PDB entry 3KXF | X-ray diffraction, 3.10 A resolution | chains A and B of the 5 polymer chains in the assembly

[Chain A]
Protein: HLA class I histocompatibility antigen, B-35 alpha chain
Organism: Homo sapiens
Notes: fragment: residues in UNP 25-300
Reference sequence: P30685 (1B35_HUMAN); residues 1-276 here correspond to UniProt positions 25-300 (UniProt number = residue number + 24)
Chain sequence (276 residues; row label = number of the first residue in the row):
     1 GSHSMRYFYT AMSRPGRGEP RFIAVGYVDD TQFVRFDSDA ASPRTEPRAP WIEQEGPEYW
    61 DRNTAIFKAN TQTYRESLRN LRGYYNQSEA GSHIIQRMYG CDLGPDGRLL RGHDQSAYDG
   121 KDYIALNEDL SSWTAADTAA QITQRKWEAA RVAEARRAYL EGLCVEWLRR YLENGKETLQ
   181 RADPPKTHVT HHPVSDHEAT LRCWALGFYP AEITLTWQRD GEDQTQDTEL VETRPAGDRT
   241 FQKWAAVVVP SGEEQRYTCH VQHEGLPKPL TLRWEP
Sequence notes: engineered mutation Ala-65 (Gln89 in P30685), Ala-69 (Thr93 in P30685), Ala-155 (Gln179 in P30685)
Disulfides: Cys-101/Cys-164, Cys-203/Cys-259
What the authors report for this chain:
  - mutagenesis - Q155A (Kd 50 uM): decreased binding to SB27 T cell receptor alpha chain
  - mutagenesis - Q65A, T69A: unchanged binding to SB27 TCR

[Chain B]
Protein: Beta-2-microglobulin
Organism: Homo sapiens
Reference sequence: P61769 (B2MG_HUMAN); residues 1-99 here correspond to UniProt positions 21-119 (UniProt number = residue number + 20)
Chain sequence (99 residues; numbered 1 to 99; the number before each row is that of its first residue):
     1 IQRTPKIQVY SRHPAENGKS NFLNCYVSGF HPSDIEVDLL KNGERIEKVE HSDLSFSKDW
    61 SFYLLYYTEF TPTEKDEYAC RVNHVTLSQP KIVKWDRDM
Curated features (UniProtKB/Swiss-Prot):
  - modified residue: Gln-2 (Pyrrolidone carboxylic acid)
  - glycosylation: Ile-1 (N-linked (Glc) (glycation) isoleucine), Lys-19 (N-linked (Glc) (glycation) lysine), Lys-41 (N-linked (Glc) (glycation) lysine), Lys-48 (N-linked (Glc) (glycation) lysine), Lys-58 (N-linked (Glc) (glycation) lysine), Lys-91 (N-linked (Glc) (glycation) lysine), Lys-94 (N-linked (Glc) (glycation) lysine)
Disulfides: Cys-25/Cys-80

[Chain A / chain B interface]
Contacting residue pairs - 57 pairs, chain A then chain B:
  Phe-8(A) / Phe-56(B)  hydrophobic
  Tyr-9(A) / Phe-56(B)
  Thr-10(A) / Phe-56(B)
  Thr-10(A) / Phe-62(B)
  Met-12(A) / Ser-33(B)
  Met-12(A) / Asp-34(B)
  Ile-23(A) / Leu-54(B)  hydrophobic
  Val-25(A) / Asp-53(B)
  Val-25(A) / Leu-54(B)
  Val-25(A) / Ser-55(B)
  Tyr-27(A) / Ser-55(B)
  Tyr-27(A) / Tyr-63(B)  hydrogen bond
  Gln-32(A) / Asp-53(B)  hydrogen bond
  Arg-35(A) / Asp-53(B)  salt bridge
  Arg-48(A) / Asp-53(B)  salt bridge
  Ile-94(A) / His-31(B)
  Ile-94(A) / Pro-32(B)  hydrophobic
  Ile-94(A) / Ser-33(B)
  Ile-94(A) / Phe-62(B)  hydrophobic
  Gln-96(A) / His-31(B)  hydrogen bond
  Gln-96(A) / Phe-56(B)
  Gln-96(A) / Trp-60(B)  hydrogen bond (side chain-backbone)
  Gln-96(A) / Phe-62(B)
  Arg-97(A) / Phe-56(B)
  Gln-115(A) / Trp-60(B)
  Ala-117(A) / Trp-60(B)  hydrophobic
  Asp-119(A) / His-31(B)
  Gly-120(A) / Arg-3(B)
  Gly-120(A) / His-31(B)
  Gly-120(A) / Trp-60(B)
  Asp-122(A) / Trp-60(B)  hydrogen bond
  His-192(A) / Asp-98(B)
  Arg-202(A) / Asp-98(B)
  Trp-204(A) / Asp-98(B)
  Trp-204(A) / Met-99(B)
  Val-231(A) / Gln-8(B)
  Glu-232(A) / Lys-6(B)  salt bridge
  Glu-232(A) / Gln-8(B)  hydrogen bond (backbone-side chain)
  Glu-232(A) / Ser-28(B)  hydrogen bond
  Thr-233(A) / Tyr-26(B)
  Arg-234(A) / Gln-8(B)  hydrogen bond
  Arg-234(A) / Tyr-10(B)
  Arg-234(A) / Tyr-26(B)
  Arg-234(A) / Met-99(B)  hydrogen bond (side chain-backbone)
  Pro-235(A) / Tyr-10(B)  hydrogen bond (backbone-side chain)
  Pro-235(A) / Asn-24(B)
  Pro-235(A) / Tyr-26(B)
  Pro-235(A) / Leu-65(B)  hydrophobic
  Ala-236(A) / Arg-12(B)  hydrogen bond (backbone-side chain)
  Ala-236(A) / Asn-24(B)  hydrogen bond (backbone-side chain)
  Gly-237(A) / Arg-12(B)  hydrogen bond (backbone-side chain)
  Gly-237(A) / Leu-65(B)
  Asp-238(A) / Arg-12(B)
  Gln-242(A) / Tyr-10(B)
  Gln-242(A) / Ser-11(B)
  Gln-242(A) / Arg-12(B)  hydrogen bond (side chain-backbone)
  Trp-244(A) / Met-99(B)
Other interface residues (no listed pair), chain A (33 interface residues in all): Met-98, Ser-116
Other interface residues (no listed pair), chain B (26 interface residues in all): His-13, Ser-52, Asp-59

[Overview]
Chain A and chain B form an interface of 33 and 26 residues respectively; the contacts include 14 hydrogen
bonds and 3 salt bridges. Among the polar pairs are Arg-35(A)/Asp-53(B), Arg-48(A)/Asp-53(B) and
Glu-232(A)/Lys-6(B). The paper reports that Q155A of chain A reduces binding to SB27 T cell receptor alpha
chain; Q65A and T69A of chain A leave binding to SB27 TCR unchanged.
Chain A is HLA class I histocompatibility antigen, B-35 alpha chain and chain B is Beta-2-microglobulin, both
from Homo sapiens; the structure, Crystal Structure of SB27 TCR in complex with the 'restriction triad' mutant
HLA-B*3508-13mer, was determined by X-ray diffraction, deposited together with 3KWW.
